PDB entry 4CPE | X-ray diffraction, 1.06 A resolution | chains A and B

Chain A (and B):
Protein: Streptavidin
From: Streptomyces avidinii
Notes: chain B of this document is another copy of the same molecule, construct and numbering; everything in this record applies to it too
Reference sequence: P22629 (SAV_STRAV); residues 13-139 here correspond to UniProt positions 37-163 (UniProt number = residue number + 24)
Sequence (127 residues; row label = number of the first residue in the row):
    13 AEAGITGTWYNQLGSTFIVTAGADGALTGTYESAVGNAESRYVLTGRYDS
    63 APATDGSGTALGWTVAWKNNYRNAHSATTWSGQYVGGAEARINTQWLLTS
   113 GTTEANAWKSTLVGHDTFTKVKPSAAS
Not modelled in the structure: 13-15, 136-139 (chain B: 13-15, 134-139)
UniProt features mapped onto this chain:
  - motif: R59 to D61 (Cell attachment site)
  - binding site (biotin): Y43, Y54, W92, W108, W120
Residues lining bound ligands: LUV ((3aS,4S,6aR)-2-oxo-hexahydro-1H-thieno[3,4- d]imidazolidin-4-yl]-N-{2-[(2,6- diphenylphenyl)formamido]ethyl}pentanamide): N23, L25, S27, Y43, S45, V47, G48, N49, A50, W79, A86, H87, S88, T90, W92, W108, L110, S112, G113, L124, D128
What the authors report for this chain:
  - binding site for LUV: S112

How chain A and chain B interact:
Contacting residue pairs (90):
  V55(A) - R59(B)
  T57(A) - T57(B)  hydrogen bond
  T57(A) - G58(B)
  T57(A) - R59(B)
  G58(A) - T57(B)
  R59(A) - V55(B)
  R59(A) - T57(B)
  R59(A) - T76(B)
  R59(A) - A78(B)
  Y60(A) - A78(B)
  D61(A) - K80(B)
  D61(A) - N85(B)  hydrogen bond
  D61(A) - H87(B)  salt bridge
  S62(A) - K80(B)
  A63(A) - K80(B)
  A63(A) - N85(B)  hydrogen bond (backbone-side chain)
  A63(A) - H87(B)  hydrogen bond (backbone-side chain)
  P64(A) - H87(B)
  A65(A) - H87(B)
  S69(A) - G113(B)
  S69(A) - T114(B)
  S69(A) - T115(B)
  G70(A) - G113(B)
  G70(A) - T114(B)  hydrogen bond (backbone-backbone)
  A72(A) - H87(B)
  A72(A) - S88(B)
  A72(A) - A89(B)
  A72(A) - T111(B)
  A72(A) - G113(B)
  L73(A) - A89(B)
  G74(A) - T76(B)
  G74(A) - T91(B)
  W75(A) - T76(B)  hydrogen bond (backbone-side chain)
  T76(A) - R59(B)
  T76(A) - G74(B)
  T76(A) - W75(B)  hydrogen bond (side chain-backbone)
  A78(A) - R59(B)
  A78(A) - Y60(B)
  K80(A) - D61(B)
  K80(A) - S62(B)
  K80(A) - A63(B)
  N85(A) - D61(B)  hydrogen bond
  N85(A) - A63(B)  hydrogen bond (side chain-backbone)
  H87(A) - D61(B)  salt bridge
  H87(A) - A63(B)
  H87(A) - P64(B)
  H87(A) - A65(B)
  H87(A) - A72(B)
  S88(A) - A72(B)
  A89(A) - A72(B)
  A89(A) - L73(B)
  A89(A) - S93(B)
  T91(A) - G74(B)
  T91(A) - T91(B)  hydrogen bond
  T91(A) - W92(B)
  T91(A) - S93(B)
  W92(A) - T91(B)
  S93(A) - A89(B)
  S93(A) - T91(B)
  S93(A) - L109(B)  hydrogen bond (side chain-backbone)
  S93(A) - T111(B)  hydrogen bond
  G94(A) - T111(B)
  Q95(A) - S112(B)
  Q95(A) - G113(B)
  Q95(A) - T114(B)  hydrogen bond (side chain-backbone)
  Q95(A) - S122(B)
  V97(A) - E116(B)
  Q107(A) - L109(B)
  Q107(A) - T123(B)  hydrogen bond
  W108(A) - L109(B)
  L109(A) - S93(B)  hydrogen bond (backbone-side chain)
  L109(A) - Q107(B)
  L109(A) - W108(B)
  L109(A) - L109(B)  hydrophobic
  T111(A) - A72(B)
  T111(A) - S93(B)  hydrogen bond
  T111(A) - G94(B)
  T111(A) - Q95(B)
  S112(A) - Q95(B)  hydrogen bond (backbone-side chain)
  G113(A) - S69(B)
  G113(A) - G70(B)
  G113(A) - Q95(B)
  T114(A) - S69(B)
  T114(A) - G70(B)  hydrogen bond (backbone-backbone)
  T114(A) - Q95(B)  hydrogen bond (backbone-side chain)
  T115(A) - G68(B)
  T115(A) - S69(B)
  E116(A) - V97(B)
  S122(A) - Q95(B)
  T123(A) - Q107(B)  hydrogen bond
Other interface residues (no listed pair), chain A (44 interface residues in all): D67, G68, L110, A119
Other interface residues (no listed pair), chain B (44 interface residues in all): V77, L110, A119

Overview:
The chain A/chain B interface involves 44 residues from each chain, with 20 hydrogen bonds and 2 salt bridges.
Polar contacts include D61(A)-H87(B), T57(A)-T57(B) and D61(A)-N85(B). Ligands of chain A: compound LUV.
UniProt lists 5 biotin-binding residues on chain A. The paper reports a binding site for LUV at S112(A).
Both chains are Streptavidin (Streptomyces avidinii). Entry 4CPE (Wild-type streptavidin in complex with
love-hate ligand 1 (LH1)) was determined by X-ray diffraction together with 4CPF, 4CPH and 4CPI from the same
study.
